PDB entry 7LA4 | electron microscopy, 3.30 A resolution | chains H and L of the 4 polymer chains in the assembly

== Chain H ==
Name: PT25-2 heavy chain
From: Mus musculus
Chain sequence (214 residues; row label = number of the first residue in the row):
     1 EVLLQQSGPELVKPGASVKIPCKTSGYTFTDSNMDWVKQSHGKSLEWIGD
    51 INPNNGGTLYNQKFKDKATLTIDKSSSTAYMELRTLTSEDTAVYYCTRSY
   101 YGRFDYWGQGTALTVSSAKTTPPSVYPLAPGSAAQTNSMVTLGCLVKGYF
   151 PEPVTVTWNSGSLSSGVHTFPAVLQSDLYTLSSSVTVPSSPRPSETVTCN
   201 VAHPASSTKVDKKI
Disordered / not traced: 117-214
Disulfide bonds: Cys-22/Cys-96

== Chain L ==
Name: PT25-2 light chain
From: Mus musculus
Chain sequence (214 residues; numbered 1 to 214; the number before each row is that of its first residue):
     1 DIQMTQTTSSLSASLGDRVTISCRASQDISNYLNWYQQKSDGTVKLLIYY
    51 TSRLHSGVPSRFSGSGSGTDYSLTISNLEQEDIATYFCQQGNTLPPTFGG
   101 GTKLEIKRADAAPTVSIFPPSSEQLTSGGASVVCFLNNFYPKDINVKWKI
   151 DGSERQNGVLNSWTDQDSKDSTYSMSSTLTLTKDEYERHNSYTCEATHKT
   201 STSPIVKSFNRNEC
Disordered / not traced: 108-214
Disulfide bonds: Cys-23/Cys-88

== Chain H / chain L interface ==
Contacting residue pairs (30; chain H residue first):
  Val-37(H) / Phe-98(L)  hydrophobic
  Gln-39(H) / Gln-38(L)  hydrogen bond
  Lys-43(H) / Phe-87(L)
  Leu-45(H) / Phe-87(L)  hydrophobic
  Leu-45(H) / Phe-98(L)
  Trp-47(H) / Pro-95(L)
  Trp-47(H) / Pro-96(L)  hydrogen bond (side chain-backbone)
  Trp-47(H) / Phe-98(L)  hydrophobic
  Leu-59(H) / Leu-94(L)  hydrophobic
  Asn-61(H) / Pro-95(L)
  Tyr-95(H) / Gln-38(L)  hydrogen bond
  Tyr-95(H) / Gly-42(L)
  Tyr-95(H) / Val-44(L)  hydrophobic
  Tyr-101(H) / Tyr-50(L)  hydrogen bond (backbone-side chain)
  Gly-102(H) / Asn-34(L)  hydrogen bond (backbone-side chain)
  Arg-103(H) / Asn-34(L)
  Arg-103(H) / Tyr-36(L)
  Arg-103(H) / Tyr-49(L)
  Phe-104(H) / Tyr-36(L)  hydrogen bond (backbone-side chain)
  Phe-104(H) / Gln-89(L)
  Phe-104(H) / Pro-96(L)  hydrophobic
  Phe-104(H) / Phe-98(L)  hydrophobic
  Asp-105(H) / Leu-46(L)
  Asp-105(H) / His-55(L)
  Tyr-106(H) / His-55(L)  hydrogen bond
  Tyr-106(H) / Ser-56(L)
  Trp-107(H) / Tyr-36(L)
  Trp-107(H) / Val-44(L)
  Trp-107(H) / Phe-98(L)  hydrophobic
  Gln-109(H) / Thr-43(L)
Interface residues without a listed pair, chain H (17 interface residues in all): Glu-46
Interface residues without a listed pair, chain L (19 interface residues in all): Lys-45, Gly-100

== Summary ==
17 residues of chain H and 19 residues of chain L are in contact, with 7 hydrogen bonds. Polar pairs include
Gln-39(H)/Gln-38(L), Trp-47(H)/Pro-96(L) and Tyr-95(H)/Gln-38(L).
Here chain H is PT25-2 heavy chain and chain L is PT25-2 light chain, both from Mus musculus. Entry 7LA4
(Integrin AlphaIIbBeta3-PT25-2 Complex) was determined by electron microscopy.
